PDB entry 1B0K | X-ray diffraction, 2.50 A resolution | chain A

[Chain A]
Protein: Protein (aconitase)
Organism: Sus scrofa
Notes: EC 4.2.1.3
UniProtKB: P16276 (ACON_PIG); residues 2-754 here correspond to UniProt positions 29-781 (UniProt number = residue number + 27)
Sequence (753 residues; row label = number of the first residue in the row):
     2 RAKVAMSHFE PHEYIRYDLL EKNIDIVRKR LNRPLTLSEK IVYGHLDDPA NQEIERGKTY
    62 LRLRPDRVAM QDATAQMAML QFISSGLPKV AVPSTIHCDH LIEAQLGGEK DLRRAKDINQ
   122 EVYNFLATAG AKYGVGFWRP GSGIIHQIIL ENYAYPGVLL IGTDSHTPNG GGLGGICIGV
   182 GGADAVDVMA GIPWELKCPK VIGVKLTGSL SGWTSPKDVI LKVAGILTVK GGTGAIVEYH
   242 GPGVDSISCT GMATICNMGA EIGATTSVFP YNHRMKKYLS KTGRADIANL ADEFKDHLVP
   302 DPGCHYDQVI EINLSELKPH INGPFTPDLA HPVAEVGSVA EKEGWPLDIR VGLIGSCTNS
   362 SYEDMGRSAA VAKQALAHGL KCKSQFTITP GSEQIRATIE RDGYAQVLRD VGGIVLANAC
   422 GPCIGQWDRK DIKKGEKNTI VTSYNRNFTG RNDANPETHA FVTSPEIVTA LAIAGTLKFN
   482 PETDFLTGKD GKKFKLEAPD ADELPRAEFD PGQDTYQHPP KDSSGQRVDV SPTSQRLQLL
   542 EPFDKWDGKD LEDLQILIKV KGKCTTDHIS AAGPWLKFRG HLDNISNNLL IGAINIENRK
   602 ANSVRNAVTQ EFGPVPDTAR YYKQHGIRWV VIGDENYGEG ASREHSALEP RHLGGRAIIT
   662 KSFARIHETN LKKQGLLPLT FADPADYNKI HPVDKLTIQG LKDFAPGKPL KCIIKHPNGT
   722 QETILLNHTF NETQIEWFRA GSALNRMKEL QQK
Differences from the reference sequence: engineered mutation Ala642 (Ser669 in P16276); conflict Ser647 (Arg674 in P16276)
Bound ions: 4Fe-4S cluster Fe: Cys358, Cys421, Cys424 (together with citrate anion, oxygen atom)
Ligand contacts:
  - citrate anion (FLC): Gln72, Ala74, Thr75, His101, Asp165, Ser166, His167, Ile425, Arg447, Arg452, Arg580, Ala642, Ser643, Arg644
  - oxygen atom (O): Asp165, His167, Arg447
  - 4Fe-4S cluster (SF4): His101, Ile145, His147, Asp165, His167, Ser357, Cys358, Cys421, Cys424, Ile425, Asn446, Arg452
Curated features (UniProtKB/Swiss-Prot):
  - binding site (substrate): Gln72, Asp165 to His167, Arg447, Arg452, Arg580, Ser643, Arg644
  - binding site ([4Fe-4S] cluster): Cys358, Cys421, Cys424
  - modified residue: Lys4 (N6-succinyllysine), Lys23 (N6-acetyllysine), Lys111 (N6-acetyllysine), Lys117 (N6-acetyllysine), Lys206 (N6-acetyllysine), Lys384 (N6-succinyllysine), Lys490 (N6-acetyllysine), Lys496 (N6-acetyllysine), Lys522 (N6-succinyllysine), Ser532 (Phosphoserine), Lys546 (N6-acetyllysine), Lys550 (N6-succinyllysine), Lys564 (N6-succinyllysine), Lys578 (N6-acetyllysine), Lys601 (N6-succinyllysine), Ser643 (Phosphoserine), Lys662 (N6-succinyllysine), Lys696 (N6-acetyllysine), Lys703 (N6-acetyllysine), Lys709 (N6-acetyllysine) and 2 more in UniProt

[In short]
Bound to chain A: citrate anion, 4Fe-4S cluster and oxygen atom. The 4Fe-4S cluster Fe site is built by
Cys358, Cys421 and Cys424. Curated annotation (UniProt) lists 9 substrate-binding residues and 3 [4Fe-4S]
cluster-binding residues.
Chain A is Protein (aconitase) (Sus scrofa); the structure, S642a:fluorocitrate complex of aconitase, was
determined by X-ray diffraction, deposited together with 1C96, 1C97, 1B0J and 1B0M.
